9I1R - chains h and k of the 50 polymer chains in the assembly; structure by electron microscopy, 2.51 A resolution.

[Chain h]
Name: Allophycocyanin beta subunit apoprotein
Source organism: Chroococcidiopsis thermalis PCC 7203
UniProt: K9TVG8 (K9TVG8_CHRTP); numbering as in UniProt (aligned over 1-161)
Sequence (161 residues; numbered 1 to 161; the number before each row is that of its first residue):
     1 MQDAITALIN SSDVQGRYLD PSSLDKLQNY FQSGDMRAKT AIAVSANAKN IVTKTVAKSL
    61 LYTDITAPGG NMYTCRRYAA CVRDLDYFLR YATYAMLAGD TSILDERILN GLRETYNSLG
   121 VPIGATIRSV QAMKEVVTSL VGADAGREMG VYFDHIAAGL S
Modified residues: N71 (N-methyl asparagine; MEN)
Covalent attachments: phycocyanobilin (CYC) linked to C81
Ligand contacts:
  - phycocyanobilin (CYC), molecule 1: L60, I65, N71, M72, R76, R77, A80, R83, D84, L85, Y87, F88, R107, I108, L112, T115, Y116, L119, V121, P122, A125, T126, S129
  - phycocyanobilin (CYC), molecule 2: L61, Y62, T66, M72, Y73, T74, C75, Y78
Reported in the primary citation:
  - binding site for phycocyanobilin: C75

[Chain k]
Name: Phycobiliprotein ApcE
Source organism: Chroococcidiopsis thermalis PCC 7203
UniProt: K9TUP3 (K9TUP3_CHRTP); numbering as in UniProt (aligned over 1-780)
Sequence (780 residues; row label = number of the first residue in the row):
     1 MSVKASGGSP VTQPQRYHTV PVAVISHAVQ QDRCLKNTEL QELADFFSSG VKLLEIANTL
    61 TQHADEIVLA GANRIFVGGS PMAYLEKPKE KIGLPGSGYY VGEDFLTAAR RKAGAVMVKE
   121 ALKIQEVAYY SNPLSGWLQR FRDLFNNQDP LPGGFRFINV SRYGAVRMKR SMRDLAWFLR
   181 YITYAIVAGD GSILSANVRG LRGVIPEDVT EATIVALRAM RRQSLDYFLE DAEATQLVKG
   241 YFDLLIAEYL TDKPSNQVRI GVSNDQQGLQ LPQSYSMSAE VRPKFVFKQA ATLTQKQEAI
   301 AAIYRHVFER DVTDTYGFTQ KAELESQLIG GNISVKEFVR RLGKSRLYRR LFYEPFTISR
   361 AIELAARHFL GRGLSSREEF QTYFDVMTKG GLPALVDAFV DSAEYSDYFG EETVPYLRGL
   421 GQEAQECRNW GPQLDLFKYS APVRKVPQFI TLFGSYQKPL PEQHPYGCGN DPLEIQFGAI
   481 FPQETRNPHP QPAFFNKDTR RILIGSGAGS PDKLNGNALG KVPGSLGTRV LKLEPLHHAN
   541 GKSNGVTQAG HQSPSVNLLH HSSPAFIEGA YRQVFGRSLY EGQRQPLSST ESKLLGGEIS
   601 VREFVRQLAK SKVFRSLYWD SLYVTKAIEY IHRRLMGRPT YGRQEMNRYY DICATRGFYA
   661 LIDAIIDSPE YLECFGENTV PYERYVTARG YLMRSPRHEN QLRREQAAET VPDKYNPRKA
   721 NWAALTEFVE QPILNQITSD GRSNRATEMR HAEIVGDRSN SPEESLEESY EYSQANDSER
Not modelled in the structure: 1, 111-148, 538-549, 706-709, 725-780
Ligand contacts:
  - phycocyanobilin (CYC), molecule 1: P14, Q267, L269, L271, Y275, L420, E423, A424, Q425, E426, C427, W430
  - phycocyanobilin (CYC), molecule 2: I75, F76, I158, Y163, R167, R170, S171, R173, D174, L175, W177, F178, Y181, N197, V198, L201, V204, I205, P206, V209, T213
  - phycocyanobilin (CYC), molecule 3: G93, L94, P95
  - phycocyanobilin (CYC), molecule 4: E323, S326, Q327, I329, G330
  - phycocyanobilin (CYC), molecule 5: T357, I358, S359, R377, F380, Q381, F384, I450
  - phycocyanobilin (CYC), molecule 6: Y466, Y623, V624, T625, R643, N647, Y650
  - phycocyanobilin (CYC), molecule 7: I475, Q476, F477, G478, R577
  - phycocyanobilin (CYC), molecule 8: I502, L503, I504, G505, L519, G520, K521, Y691
  - phycocyanobilin (CYC), molecule 9: S553, S589, S592, K593, L595, G596, E598
Reported in the primary citation:
  - binding site for phycocyanobilin: W177

[How chain h and chain k interact]
Pairs across the interface (49):
  A57(h) - E705(k)
  K58(h) - L702(k)
  K58(h) - R704(k)  hydrogen bond (backbone-backbone)
  L61(h) - E705(k)
  Y62(h) - E705(k)
  R76(h) - Q381(k)
  R83(h) - F384(k)
  R83(h) - T388(k)
  Y87(h) - F384(k)  hydrophobic
  Y87(h) - T388(k)  hydrogen bond
  Y91(h) - Y353(k)
  E106(h) - E354(k)
  E106(h) - P355(k)
  E106(h) - F356(k)
  E106(h) - T357(k)  hydrogen bond (backbone-backbone)
  R107(h) - Y353(k)  hydrogen bond (side chain-backbone)
  R107(h) - E354(k)  hydrogen bond (side chain-backbone)
  R107(h) - F356(k)  hydrogen bond (side chain-backbone)
  R107(h) - T357(k)
  R107(h) - I358(k)
  N110(h) - T357(k)
  N110(h) - K445(k)
  G111(h) - V446(k)
  R113(h) - R689(k)
  E114(h) - H489(k)  salt bridge
  T115(h) - P447(k)
  T115(h) - T451(k)
  S118(h) - T451(k)  hydrogen bond (side chain-backbone)
  S118(h) - G454(k)
  S118(h) - S455(k)
  S118(h) - K458(k)
  L119(h) - R377(k)
  L119(h) - G454(k)
  L119(h) - K458(k)
  I123(h) - L692(k)  hydrophobic
  G124(h) - H698(k)
  I127(h) - H698(k)
  R128(h) - H698(k)
  R128(h) - Q701(k)
  R128(h) - L702(k)
  Q131(h) - P696(k)  hydrogen bond (side chain-backbone)
  Q131(h) - R697(k)
  Q131(h) - H698(k)  hydrogen bond (side chain-backbone)
  Q131(h) - E699(k)  hydrogen bond
  A132(h) - L702(k)
  E135(h) - E699(k)
  E135(h) - L702(k)
  S161(h) - L692(k)  hydrogen bond (side chain-backbone)
  S161(h) - M693(k)
Other interface residues (no listed pair), chain h (28 interface residues in all): M1, I108, G120
Other interface residues (no listed pair), chain k (32 interface residues in all): M387, I450, R703

[Summary]
Chain h and chain k form an interface of 28 and 32 residues respectively; the contacts include 11 hydrogen
bonds and 1 salt bridge. Polar pairs include E114(h)-H489(k), Y87(h)-T388(k) and R107(h)-Y353(k). Ligands of
chain h: phycocyanobilin. Bound to chain k: 9 copies of phycocyanobilin. From the paper: a binding site for
phycocyanobilin at C75(h) and W177(k).
Chain h is Allophycocyanin beta subunit apoprotein and chain k is Phycobiliprotein ApcE, both from
Chroococcidiopsis thermalis PCC 7203; the structure, Structure of the bicylindrical allophycocyanin core
expressed during far-red light photoacclimation (FaRLiP), was determined by electron microscopy.
